3PCF - chains D and P of the 12 polymer chains in the assembly; structure by X-ray diffraction, 2.15 A resolution.

[Chain D]
Molecule: Protocatechuate 3,4-dioxygenase alpha chain
Source organism: Pseudomonas putida
Notes: EC 1.13.11.3
UniProtKB: P00436 (PCXA_PSEPU); residues 1-200 here correspond to UniProt positions 2-201 (UniProt number = residue number + 1)
Chain sequence (200 residues; numbered 1 to 200; the number before each row is that of its first residue):
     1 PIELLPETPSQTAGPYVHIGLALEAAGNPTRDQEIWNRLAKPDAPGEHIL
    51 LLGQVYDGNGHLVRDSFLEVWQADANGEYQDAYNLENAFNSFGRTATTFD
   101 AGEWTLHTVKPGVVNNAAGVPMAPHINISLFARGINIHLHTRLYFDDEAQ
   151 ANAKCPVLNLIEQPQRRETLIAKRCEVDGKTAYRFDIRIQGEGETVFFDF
Residues lining bound ligands: 3-fluoro-4-hydroxybenzoic acid (FHB): Thr-12, Gly-14, Pro-15, Arg-133, Gly-134
Curated features (UniProtKB/Swiss-Prot):
  - binding site (3,4-dihydroxybenzoate): Arg-133

[Chain P]
Molecule: Protocatechuate 3,4-dioxygenase beta chain
Source organism: Pseudomonas putida
Notes: EC 1.13.11.3
UniProtKB: P00437 (PCXB_PSEPU); residues 301-538 here correspond to UniProt positions 2-239 (UniProt number = residue number - 299)
Chain sequence (238 residues; each row starts with the number of its first residue):
   301 PAQDNSRFVIRDRNWHPKALTPDYKTSIARSPRQALVSIPQSISETTGPN
   351 FSHLGFGAHDHDLLLNFNNGGLPIGERIIVAGRVVDQYGKPVPNTLVEMW
   401 QANAGGRYRHKNDRYLAPLDPNFGGVGRCLTDSDGYYSFRTIKPGPYPWR
   451 NGPNDWRPAHIHFGISGPSIATKLITQLYFEGDPLIPMCPIVKSIANPEA
   501 VQQLIAKLDMNNANPMDCLAYRFDIVLRGQRKTHFENC
Unresolved in the structure: 368-370, 537-538
Modified residues: Cys-429 (s,S-(2-hydroxyethyl)thiocysteine; CME)
Bound ions: Fe ion: Tyr-408, Tyr-447, His-460, His-462 (together with 3-fluoro-4-hydroxybenzoic acid)
Residues lining bound ligands:
  - 3-fluoro-4-hydroxybenzoic acid (FHB), molecule 1: Leu-320, Pro-332, Arg-333
  - 3-fluoro-4-hydroxybenzoic acid (FHB), molecule 2: Leu-320, Pro-322, Ile-328, Arg-333
  - 3-fluoro-4-hydroxybenzoic acid (FHB), molecule 3: Tyr-324, Tyr-408, Tyr-447, Trp-449, Arg-457, His-460, His-462, Gln-477, Ile-491

[Interface between chain D and chain P]
Pairs across the interface - 168 pairs, chain D then chain P:
  Leu-4(D) / Val-309(P)  hydrophobic
  Leu-4(D) / Gln-387(P)
  Leu-4(D) / Tyr-388(P)  hydrophobic
  Leu-5(D) / Asp-386(P)
  Leu-5(D) / Gln-387(P)  hydrogen bond (backbone-side chain)
  Leu-5(D) / Val-526(P)  hydrophobic
  Pro-6(D) / Trp-315(P)  hydrophobic
  Pro-6(D) / Gln-503(P)  hydrogen bond (backbone-side chain)
  Pro-6(D) / Val-526(P)
  Glu-7(D) / Arg-311(P)  salt bridge
  Glu-7(D) / Trp-315(P)  hydrogen bond (backbone-side chain)
  Glu-7(D) / His-316(P)  salt bridge
  Glu-7(D) / Gln-387(P)
  Glu-7(D) / Gln-503(P)
  Glu-7(D) / Val-526(P)
  Glu-7(D) / Arg-528(P)
  Thr-8(D) / His-316(P)
  Thr-8(D) / Leu-474(P)
  Thr-8(D) / Thr-476(P)
  Thr-8(D) / Gln-503(P)  hydrogen bond
  Thr-8(D) / Leu-504(P)
  Thr-8(D) / Ile-525(P)
  Thr-8(D) / Val-526(P)  hydrogen bond (side chain-backbone)
  Pro-9(D) / His-316(P)
  Pro-9(D) / Thr-476(P)  hydrogen bond (backbone-side chain)
  Pro-9(D) / Ile-495(P)  hydrophobic
  Pro-9(D) / Ala-500(P)
  Pro-9(D) / Gln-503(P)
  Pro-9(D) / Leu-504(P)
  Ser-10(D) / His-316(P)  hydrogen bond (backbone-side chain)
  Ser-10(D) / Pro-317(P)
  Ser-10(D) / Leu-474(P)
  Ser-10(D) / Ile-475(P)  hydrogen bond (side chain-backbone)
  Gln-11(D) / Ile-475(P)  hydrogen bond (backbone-backbone)
  Gln-11(D) / Thr-476(P)
  Gln-11(D) / Gln-477(P)
  Gln-11(D) / Tyr-479(P)  hydrogen bond
  Gln-11(D) / Ile-491(P)  hydrogen bond (side chain-backbone)
  Gln-11(D) / Val-492(P)
  Gln-11(D) / Ser-494(P)
  Gln-11(D) / Ile-495(P)
  Gln-11(D) / Leu-504(P)
  Thr-12(D) / Tyr-324(P)
  Thr-12(D) / Gln-477(P)  hydrogen bond (backbone-side chain)
  Thr-12(D) / Ile-491(P)
  Ala-13(D) / Trp-400(P)
  Ala-13(D) / His-462(P)  hydrogen bond (backbone-side chain)
  Ala-13(D) / Ile-475(P)  hydrophobic
  Pro-15(D) / His-410(P)
  Tyr-16(D) / Trp-400(P)  hydrogen bond (backbone-side chain)
  Tyr-16(D) / Tyr-408(P)  hydrophobic
  Tyr-16(D) / His-410(P)
  Tyr-16(D) / Asn-412(P)
  Tyr-16(D) / Asp-413(P)
  Val-17(D) / Trp-400(P)  hydrophobic
  His-18(D) / His-410(P)
  Ile-19(D) / Trp-400(P)
  Ile-19(D) / Gln-401(P)
  Ile-19(D) / Tyr-408(P)  hydrophobic
  Ile-19(D) / Arg-409(P)
  Ile-19(D) / His-410(P)
  Ile-19(D) / Val-426(P)
  Gly-20(D) / Trp-400(P)
  Gly-20(D) / Val-426(P)
  Leu-21(D) / Glu-398(P)
  Leu-21(D) / Trp-400(P)  hydrophobic
  Leu-21(D) / Ile-475(P)  hydrophobic
  Ala-25(D) / Lys-411(P)  hydrogen bond (backbone-side chain)
  Ala-26(D) / Lys-411(P)
  Gly-27(D) / Lys-411(P)
  Asn-28(D) / Arg-409(P)  hydrogen bond (side chain-backbone)
  Arg-31(D) / Val-426(P)
  Arg-31(D) / Arg-428(P)
  Gln-33(D) / Leu-354(P)
  Gln-33(D) / Gly-355(P)  hydrogen bond (side chain-backbone)
  Gln-33(D) / Arg-428(P)  hydrogen bond (backbone-side chain)
  Glu-34(D) / Arg-428(P)  salt bridge
  Ile-35(D) / Phe-351(P)  hydrophobic
  Ile-35(D) / Leu-396(P)  hydrophobic
  Asp-57(D) / Ala-329(P)
  Gly-58(D) / Ala-329(P)  hydrogen bond (backbone-backbone)
  Val-63(D) / Arg-330(P)
  Asp-65(D) / Arg-330(P)  salt bridge
  Glu-69(D) / Lys-473(P)  salt bridge
  Trp-71(D) / Ser-344(P)  hydrogen bond (side chain-backbone)
  Trp-71(D) / Thr-347(P)  hydrogen bond
  Trp-71(D) / Gly-348(P)
  Trp-71(D) / Pro-349(P)
  Trp-71(D) / Ile-470(P)  hydrophobic
  Glu-78(D) / Pro-301(P)
  Tyr-79(D) / Pro-301(P)
  Tyr-79(D) / Ala-302(P)  hydrogen bond (backbone-backbone)
  Tyr-79(D) / Ile-343(P)  hydrophobic
  Tyr-79(D) / Ser-344(P)  hydrogen bond
  Asp-81(D) / Ala-302(P)
  Asp-81(D) / Gly-348(P)
  Asp-81(D) / Pro-349(P)
  Asp-81(D) / Asn-350(P)  hydrogen bond (backbone-backbone)
  Ala-82(D) / Asn-350(P)
  Tyr-83(D) / Asn-350(P)  hydrogen bond (backbone-backbone)
  Tyr-83(D) / Phe-351(P)  hydrophobic
  Tyr-83(D) / His-353(P)
  Phe-92(D) / Pro-349(P)  hydrophobic
  Phe-92(D) / Phe-351(P)  hydrophobic
  Arg-94(D) / Glu-398(P)  salt bridge
  Phe-99(D) / His-410(P)
  Phe-99(D) / Lys-411(P)
  Val-114(D) / Ile-343(P)  hydrophobic
  Val-114(D) / Ser-344(P)
  Asn-115(D) / Ile-343(P)
  Ala-117(D) / Arg-307(P)
  Met-122(D) / Ser-342(P)
  Met-122(D) / Ser-344(P)
  His-125(D) / Ser-344(P)  hydrogen bond
  Asn-127(D) / Ser-344(P)
  Asn-127(D) / Glu-345(P)
  Asn-127(D) / Ile-470(P)
  Phe-131(D) / Lys-473(P)
  Phe-131(D) / Ile-475(P)  hydrophobic
  Ala-132(D) / Arg-330(P)
  Arg-133(D) / Tyr-324(P)
  Arg-133(D) / Thr-326(P)  hydrogen bond
  Arg-133(D) / Arg-330(P)  hydrogen bond (backbone-side chain)
  Gly-134(D) / Tyr-324(P)  hydrogen bond (backbone-side chain)
  Gly-134(D) / Thr-326(P)
  Gly-134(D) / Ser-327(P)
  Ile-135(D) / Arg-330(P)
  Asn-136(D) / Pro-317(P)
  Asn-136(D) / Lys-318(P)  hydrogen bond (side chain-backbone)
  Asn-136(D) / Ala-319(P)
  Asn-136(D) / Thr-321(P)  hydrogen bond
  Asn-136(D) / Tyr-324(P)
  Asn-136(D) / Ser-494(P)
  Ile-137(D) / Arg-313(P)
  Ile-137(D) / His-316(P)
  Ile-137(D) / Pro-317(P)
  His-138(D) / Arg-311(P)
  His-138(D) / Lys-473(P)  hydrogen bond (side chain-backbone)
  Leu-139(D) / Pro-332(P)  hydrophobic
  Arg-142(D) / Ser-342(P)
  Arg-142(D) / Ser-344(P)
  Arg-142(D) / Glu-345(P)  salt bridge
  Leu-160(D) / Pro-340(P)
  Arg-166(D) / Gln-334(P)
  Ile-189(D) / Arg-330(P)
  Ile-189(D) / Ser-331(P)
  Ile-189(D) / Pro-332(P)
  Gln-190(D) / Ile-328(P)  hydrogen bond (side chain-backbone)
  Gln-190(D) / Ala-329(P)
  Gln-190(D) / Ser-331(P)  hydrogen bond (side chain-backbone)
  Gln-190(D) / Arg-333(P)
  Glu-194(D) / Pro-332(P)
  Glu-194(D) / Arg-333(P)  hydrogen bond (side chain-backbone)
  Glu-194(D) / Gln-334(P)  hydrogen bond (side chain-backbone)
  Phe-197(D) / Leu-336(P)
  Phe-197(D) / Val-337(P)  hydrogen bond (backbone-backbone)
  Phe-198(D) / Val-337(P)
  Phe-198(D) / Ile-339(P)  hydrophobic
  Asp-199(D) / Arg-313(P)  salt bridge
  Asp-199(D) / Leu-336(P)
  Asp-199(D) / Val-337(P)  hydrogen bond (backbone-backbone)
  Asp-199(D) / Ser-338(P)
  Asp-199(D) / Ile-339(P)  hydrogen bond (backbone-backbone)
  Phe-200(D) / Ile-310(P)
  Phe-200(D) / Ile-339(P)
  Phe-200(D) / Gln-341(P)  hydrogen bond (backbone-side chain)
  Phe-200(D) / Glu-345(P)
  Phe-200(D) / Arg-528(P)  hydrogen bond (backbone-side chain)
Interface residues without a listed pair, chain D (73 interface residues in all): Leu-23, Asn-59, Gln-80, Asn-84, Asn-116, His-140, Val-157, Ile-161, Val-196
Interface residues without a listed pair, chain P (84 interface residues in all): Asp-304, Ala-335, Asp-360, Val-385, Gly-389, Met-399, Ala-471, Asp-524, Leu-527, Glu-536

[Summary]
Chain D and chain P form an interface of 73 and 84 residues respectively, with 41 hydrogen bonds and 8 salt
bridges. Among the polar pairs are Glu-7(D)/Arg-311(P), Glu-7(D)/His-316(P) and Glu-34(D)/Arg-428(P). One
3-fluoro-4-hydroxybenzoic acid molecule is bound between chain D and chain P.
Chain D is Protocatechuate 3,4-dioxygenase alpha chain and chain P is Protocatechuate 3,4-dioxygenase beta
chain, both from Pseudomonas putida; the structure, Structure of protocatechuate 3,4-dioxygenase complexed
with 3-fluro-4-hydroxybenzoate, was determined by X-ray diffraction together with 3PCB, 3PCC, 3PCE, 3PCG, 3PCH
and 3PCI from the same study.
